PDB entry 6DVB | X-ray diffraction, 3.80 A resolution | chains D and G of the 9 polymer chains in the assembly

Chain D:
Name: DNA-directed RNA polymerase subunit beta'
Organism: Mycobacterium tuberculosis (strain ATCC 25618 / H37Rv)
Notes: EC 2.7.7.6
UniProt: P9WGY7 (RPOC_MYCTU); residues 1-1316 here = UniProt positions 1-1316
Sequence (1316 residues; numbered 1 to 1316; the number before each row is that of its first residue):
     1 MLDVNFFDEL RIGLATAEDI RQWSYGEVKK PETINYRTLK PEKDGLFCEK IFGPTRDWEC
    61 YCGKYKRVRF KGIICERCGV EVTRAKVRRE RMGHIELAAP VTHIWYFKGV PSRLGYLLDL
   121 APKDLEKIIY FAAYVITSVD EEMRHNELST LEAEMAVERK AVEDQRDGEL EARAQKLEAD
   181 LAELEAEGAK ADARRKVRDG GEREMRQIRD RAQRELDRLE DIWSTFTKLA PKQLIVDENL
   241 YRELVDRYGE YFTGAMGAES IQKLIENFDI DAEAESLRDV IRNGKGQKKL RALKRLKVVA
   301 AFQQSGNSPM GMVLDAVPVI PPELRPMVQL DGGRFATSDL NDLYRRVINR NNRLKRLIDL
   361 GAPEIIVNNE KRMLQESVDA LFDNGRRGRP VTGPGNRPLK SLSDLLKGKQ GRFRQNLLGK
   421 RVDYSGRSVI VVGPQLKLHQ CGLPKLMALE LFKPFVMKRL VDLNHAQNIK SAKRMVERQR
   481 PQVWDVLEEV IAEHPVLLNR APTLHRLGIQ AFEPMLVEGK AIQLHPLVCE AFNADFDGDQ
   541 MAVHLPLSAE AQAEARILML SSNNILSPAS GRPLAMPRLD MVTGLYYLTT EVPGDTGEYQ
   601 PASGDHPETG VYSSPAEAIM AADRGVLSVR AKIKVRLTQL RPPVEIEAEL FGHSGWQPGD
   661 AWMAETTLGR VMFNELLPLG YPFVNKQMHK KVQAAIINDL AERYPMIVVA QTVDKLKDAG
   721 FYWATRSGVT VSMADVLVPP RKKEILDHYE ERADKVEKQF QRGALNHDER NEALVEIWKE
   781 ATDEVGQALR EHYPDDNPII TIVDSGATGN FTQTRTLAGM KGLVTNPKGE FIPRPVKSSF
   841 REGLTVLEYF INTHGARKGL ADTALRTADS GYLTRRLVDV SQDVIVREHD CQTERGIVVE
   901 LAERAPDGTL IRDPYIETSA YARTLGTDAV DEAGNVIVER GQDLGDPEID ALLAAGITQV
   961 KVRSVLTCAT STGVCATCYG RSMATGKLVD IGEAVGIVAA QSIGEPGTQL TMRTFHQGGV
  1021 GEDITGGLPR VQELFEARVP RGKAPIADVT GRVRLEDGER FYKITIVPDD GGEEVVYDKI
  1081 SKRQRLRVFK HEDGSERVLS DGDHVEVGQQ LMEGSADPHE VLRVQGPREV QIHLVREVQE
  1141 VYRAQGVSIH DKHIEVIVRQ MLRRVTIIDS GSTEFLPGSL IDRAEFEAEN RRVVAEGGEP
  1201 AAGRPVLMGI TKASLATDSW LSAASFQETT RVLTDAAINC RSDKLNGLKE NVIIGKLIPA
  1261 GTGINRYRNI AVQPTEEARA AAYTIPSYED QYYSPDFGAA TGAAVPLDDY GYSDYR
Unresolved in the structure: 1-2, 1012-1025, 1282-1316
Bound ions: Zn2+ site 1: Cys60, Cys62, Cys75, Cys78; Zn2+ site 2: Cys891, Cys968, Cys975, Cys978
Swiss-Prot annotation at these positions:
  - binding site (Zn(2+)): Cys60, Cys62, Cys75, Cys78, Cys891, Cys968, Cys975, Cys978
  - binding site (Mg(2+)): Asp535, Asp537, Asp539

Chain G:
Molecule: 17-nt DNA strand
Sequence (17 nucleotides; each row starts with the number of its first residue):
     4 GCATCCGTGA GTCGAGG

How chain D and chain G interact:
Residue-residue contacts - 24 pairs, chain D then chain G:
  Lys108(D) - DG10(G)  salt bridge to the phosphate
  Val110(D) - DG10(G)  sugar contact
  Gln287(D) - DG4(G)  hydrogen bond to the phosphate
  Arg291(D) - DC5(G)  base contact
  Arg386(D) - DG10(G)  phosphate contact
  Arg386(D) - DT11(G)  salt bridge to the phosphate
  Lys409(D) - DG14(G)  salt bridge to the phosphate
  Lys409(D) - DT15(G)  salt bridge to the phosphate
  Arg414(D) - DA13(G)  salt bridge to the phosphate
  Arg414(D) - DT15(G)  salt bridge to the phosphate
  Arg421(D) - DG17(G)  salt bridge to the phosphate
  Arg427(D) - DG17(G)  hydrogen bond to the sugar
  Ala501(D) - DC16(G)  sugar contact
  Pro502(D) - DT15(G)  base contact
  Thr867(D) - DG14(G)  sugar contact
  Ala868(D) - DA13(G)  phosphate contact
  Ala868(D) - DG14(G)  sugar contact
  Gly871(D) - DG14(G)  sugar contact
  Tyr872(D) - DG12(G)  sugar contact
  Tyr872(D) - DA13(G)  sugar contact
  Gln1227(D) - DG12(G)  sugar contact
  Glu1228(D) - DT11(G)  phosphate contact
  Glu1228(D) - DG12(G)  hydrogen bond to the phosphate
  Thr1230(D) - DT11(G)  phosphate contact
Also at the interface, not in a pair above, chain D (21 interface residues in all): Ala864, Arg875, Thr1229

In short:
Chain D and chain G form an interface of 21 and 10 residues respectively, with 3 hydrogen bonds and 7 salt
bridges. Among the polar pairs are Arg427(D)-DG17(G), Gln287(D)-DG4(G) and Glu1228(D)-DG12(G). Curated
annotation (UniProt) lists 8 Zn2+-binding residues and 3 Mg2+-binding residues on chain D.
Here chain D is DNA-directed RNA polymerase subunit beta' (Mycobacterium tuberculosis (strain ATCC 25618 /
H37Rv)) and chain G is a 17-nt DNA strand. Entry 6DVB (Crystal structure of Mycobacterium tuberculosis
transcription initiation complex(ECF sigma factor L) containing 5nt RNA with 5nt ...) was determined by X-ray
diffraction, deposited together with 6DV9, 6DVC, 6DVD and 6DVE.
